8J57 - chains 4 and a of the 10 polymer chains in the assembly; structure by electron microscopy, 2.85 A resolution.

== Chain 4 ==
Protein: ATP synthase subunit c
Organism: Mycobacterium tuberculosis
UniProtKB: A0A045H4W8 (A0A045H4W8_MYCTX); residues 1-81 here = UniProt positions 1-81
Sequence (81 residues; row label = number of the first residue in the row):
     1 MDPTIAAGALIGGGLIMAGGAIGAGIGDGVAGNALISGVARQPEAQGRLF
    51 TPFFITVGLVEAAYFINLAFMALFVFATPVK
Unresolved in the structure: 1, 81
Residues lining bound ligands: Bedaquiline (BQ1): G58, E61, A62, Y64, F65, L68

== Chain a ==
Protein: ATP synthase subunit a
Organism: Mycobacterium tuberculosis
UniProtKB: A0A045J1C5 (A0A045J1C5_MYCTX); numbering as in UniProt (aligned over 1-250)
Sequence (250 residues; numbered 1 to 250; the number before each row is that of its first residue):
     1 MTETILAAQIEVGEHHTATWLGMTVNTDTVLSTAIAGLIVIALAFYLRAK
    51 VTSTDVPGGVQLFFEAITIQMRNQVESAIGMRIAPFVLPLAVTIFVFILI
   101 SNWLAVLPVQYTDKHGHTTELLKSAAADINYVLALALFVFVCYHTAGIWR
   151 RGIVGHPIKLLKGHVTLLAPINLVEEVAKPISLSLRLFGNIFAGGILVAL
   201 IALFPPYIMWAPNAIWKAFDLFVGAIQAFIFALLTILYFSQAMELEEEHH
Unresolved in the structure: 1-8, 113-117, 246-250
Residues lining bound ligands:
  - Bedaquiline (BQ1), molecule 1: L168, P170, I171, V174
  - Bedaquiline (BQ1), molecule 2: I215, W216, F219

== How chain 4 and chain a interact ==
Residue-residue contacts - 9 pairs, chain 4 then chain a:
  F65(4) - L197(a)  hydrophobic
  F65(4) - W216(a)  hydrophobic
  I66(4) - L197(a)  hydrophobic
  A69(4) - L197(a)  hydrophobic
  A69(4) - L200(a)
  F70(4) - I196(a)  hydrophobic
  F70(4) - L197(a)  hydrophobic
  L73(4) - I10(a)  hydrophobic
  A77(4) - L203(a)  hydrophobic
Also at the interface, not in a pair above, chain 4 (8 interface residues in all): G58, L59
Also at the interface, not in a pair above, chain a (10 interface residues in all): I201, P212, F219, I226

== In short ==
Chain 4 and chain a form an interface of 8 and 10 residues respectively. One Bedaquiline molecule is bound
between chain 4 and chain a. Chain a binds Bedaquiline.
Chain 4 is ATP synthase subunit c and chain a is ATP synthase subunit a, both from Mycobacterium tuberculosis;
the structure, Cryo-EM structure of Mycobacterium tuberculosis ATP synthase Fo in complex with
bedaquiline(BDQ), was determined by electron microscopy, deposited together with 8J0S, 8J0T, 8J58, 8JR0 and
8JR1.
